PDB entry 5DKJ | X-ray diffraction, 2.80 A resolution | chains R and S of the 28 polymer chains in the assembly

[Chain R]
Molecule: Proteasome subunit alpha type-5
Source organism: Saccharomyces cerevisiae (strain ATCC 204508 / S288c)
Notes: EC 3.4.25.1
UniProt: P32379 (PSA5_YEAST); residues -7 to 252 here correspond to UniProt positions 1-260 (UniProt number = residue number + 8)
Amino-acid sequence (260 residues; row label = number of the first residue in the row; numbers below 1 keep their minus sign (Met-7 is residue -7)):
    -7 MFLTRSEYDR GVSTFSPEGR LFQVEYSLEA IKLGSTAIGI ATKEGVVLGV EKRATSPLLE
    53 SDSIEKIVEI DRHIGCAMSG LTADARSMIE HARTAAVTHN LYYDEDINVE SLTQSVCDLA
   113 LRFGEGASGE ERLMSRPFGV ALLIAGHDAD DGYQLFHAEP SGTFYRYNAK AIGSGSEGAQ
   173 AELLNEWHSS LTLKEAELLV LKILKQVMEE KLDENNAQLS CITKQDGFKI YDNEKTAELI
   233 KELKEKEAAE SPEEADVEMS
Not modelled in the structure: -7 to 0, 118-124, 243-252

[Chain S]
Molecule: Proteasome subunit alpha type-6
Source organism: Saccharomyces cerevisiae (strain ATCC 204508 / S288c)
Notes: EC 3.4.25.1
UniProt: P40302 (PSA6_YEAST); residues 0-233 here correspond to UniProt positions 1-234 (UniProt number = residue number + 1)
Amino-acid sequence (234 residues; row label = number of the first residue in the row; numbering starts at 0):
     0 MFRNNYDGDT VTFSPTGRLF QVEYALEAIK QGSVTVGLRS NTHAVLVALK RNADELSSYQ
    60 KKIIKCDEHM GLSLAGLAPD ARVLSNYLRQ QCNYSSLVFN RKLAVERAGH LLCDKAQKNT
   120 QSYGGRPYGV GLLIIGYDKS GAHLLEFQPS GNVTELYGTA IGARSQGAKT YLERTLDTFI
   180 KIDGNPDELI KAGVEAISQS LRDESLTVDN LSIAIVGKDT PFTIYDGEAV AKYI
Not modelled in the structure: 0-2
UniProt features mapped onto this chain:
  - modified residue: Ser13 (Phosphoserine)
  - cross-link: Lys190 (Glycyl lysine isopeptide (Lys-Gly) (interchain with G-Cter in ubiquitin))

[Chain R / chain S interface]
Residue-residue contacts - 42 pairs, chain R then chain S:
  Ser5(R) with Arg125(S)
  Thr6(R) with Gly7(S); Gln20(S)
  Phe7(R) with Gln20(S), hydrogen bond (backbone-side chain); Tyr23(S); Leu76(S), hydrophobic; Arg125(S); Pro126(S); Gly128(S)
  Ser8(R) with Tyr23(S)
  Pro9(R) with Tyr23(S), hydrophobic; Glu26(S)
  Glu10(R) with Glu26(S); Gln30(S)
  Gly11(R) with Tyr23(S); Ala27(S)
  Leu13(R) with Arg125(S)
  Gln106(R) with Arg81(S), hydrogen bond
  Asp110(R) with Arg81(S), salt bridge
  Leu113(R) with Pro78(S), hydrophobic; Arg125(S)
  Ser153(R) with Pro78(S)
  Gly154(R) with Pro78(S)
  Thr155(R) with Gln59(S)
  Phe156(R) with Gln59(S)
  Tyr157(R) with Arg50(S); Ala52(S); Ser57(S); Gln59(S)
  Arg158(R) with Ser56(S); Ser57(S), hydrogen bond (backbone-backbone)
  Tyr159(R) with Ala52(S); Asp53(S); Leu55(S); Ser56(S)
  Asn160(R) with Leu55(S), hydrogen bond (backbone-backbone)
  Ala161(R) with Leu55(S)
  Gln172(R) with Asp53(S), hydrogen bond; Leu55(S)
  Leu176(R) with Glu54(S); Leu55(S), hydrophobic
  Trp179(R) with Leu55(S), hydrophobic
Other interface residues (no listed pair), chain R (27 interface residues in all): Arg2, Gly3, Glu117, Leu175
Other interface residues (no listed pair), chain S (25 interface residues in all): Asp6, Ala24, Asn51, Asp79, Gly123

[Summary]
Chain R and chain S form an interface of 27 and 25 residues respectively, with 5 hydrogen bonds and 1 salt
bridge. Among the polar pairs are Asp110(R)-Arg81(S), Phe7(R)-Gln20(S) and Gln106(R)-Arg81(S).
Chain R is Proteasome subunit alpha type-5 and chain S is Proteasome subunit alpha type-6, both from
Saccharomyces cerevisiae (strain ATCC 204508 / S288c); the structure, Yeast 20S proteasome in complex with
octreotide-PI, was determined by X-ray diffraction, deposited together with 5DKI.
